PDB entry 3X1U | X-ray diffraction, 3.25 A resolution | chains A and B of the 10 polymer chains in the assembly

# Chain A
Name: Histone H3.1
Organism: Homo sapiens
UniProt: P68431 (H31_HUMAN); residues 1-135 here correspond to UniProt positions 2-136 (UniProt number = residue number + 1)
Chain sequence (135 residues; numbered 1 to 135; the number before each row is that of its first residue):
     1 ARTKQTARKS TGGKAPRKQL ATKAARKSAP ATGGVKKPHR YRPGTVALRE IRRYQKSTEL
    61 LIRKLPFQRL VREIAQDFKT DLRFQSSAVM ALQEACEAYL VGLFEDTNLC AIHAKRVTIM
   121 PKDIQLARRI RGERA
Disordered / not traced: 1-37
UniProt features mapped onto this chain:
  - modified residue: Arg2 (Asymmetric dimethylarginine), Thr3 (Phosphothreonine), Lys4 (Allysine), Gln5 (5-glutamyl dopamine), Thr6 (Phosphothreonine), Arg8 (Citrulline), Lys9 (N6,N6,N6-trimethyllysine), Ser10 (ADP-ribosylserine), Thr11 (Phosphothreonine), Lys14 (N6-(2-hydroxyisobutyryl)lysine), Arg17 (Asymmetric dimethylarginine), Lys18 (N6-(2-hydroxyisobutyryl)lysine), Lys23 (N6-(2-hydroxyisobutyryl)lysine), Arg26 (Citrulline), Lys27 (N6,N6,N6-trimethyllysine), Ser28 (ADP-ribosylserine), Lys36 (N6,N6,N6-trimethyllysine), Lys37 (N6-methyllysine), Tyr41 (Phosphotyrosine), Lys56 (N6,N6,N6-trimethyllysine) and 8 more in UniProt
  - lipidation: Lys18 (N6-decanoyllysine)

# Chain B
Name: Histone H4
Organism: Homo sapiens
UniProt: P62805 (H4_HUMAN); residues 1-102 here correspond to UniProt positions 2-103 (UniProt number = residue number + 1)
Chain sequence (102 residues; numbered 1 to 102; the number before each row is that of its first residue):
     1 SGRGKGGKGL GKGGAKRHRK VLRDNIQGIT KPAIRRLARR GGVKRISGLI YEETRGVLKV
    61 FLENVIRDAV TYTEHAKRKT VTAMDVVYAL KRQGRTLYGF GG
Disordered / not traced: 1-19
UniProt features mapped onto this chain:
  - DNA-binding region: Lys16 to Lys20
  - modified residue: Ser1 (N-acetylserine), Arg3 (Asymmetric dimethylarginine), Lys5 (N6-(2-hydroxyisobutyryl)lysine), Lys8 (N6-(2-hydroxyisobutyryl)lysine), Lys12 (N6-(2-hydroxyisobutyryl)lysine), Lys16 (N6-(2-hydroxyisobutyryl)lysine), Lys20 (N6,N6,N6-trimethyllysine), Lys31 (N6-(2-hydroxyisobutyryl)lysine), Lys44 (N6-(2-hydroxyisobutyryl)lysine), Ser47 (Phosphoserine), Tyr51 (Phosphotyrosine), Lys59 (N6-(2-hydroxyisobutyryl)lysine), Lys77 (N6-(2-hydroxyisobutyryl)lysine), Lys79 (N6-(2-hydroxyisobutyryl)lysine), Thr80 (Phosphothreonine), Tyr88 (Phosphotyrosine), Lys91 (N6-(2-hydroxyisobutyryl)lysine)
  - cross-link (Glycyl lysine isopeptide (Lys-Gly)): Lys12 (interchain with G-Cter in SUMO2), Lys20 (interchain with G-Cter in SUMO2), Lys31 (interchain with G-Cter in SUMO2), Lys59 (interchain with G-Cter in SUMO2), Lys79 (interchain with G-Cter in SUMO2), Lys91 (interchain with G-Cter in SUMO2)

# Interface between chain A and chain B
Pairs across the interface (95; chain A residue first):
  Gly44(A) - Lys44(B)
  Ala47(A) - Arg39(B)
  Ala47(A) - Lys44(B)
  Leu48(A) - Lys44(B)
  Glu50(A) - Arg39(B)  salt bridge
  Ile51(A) - Arg39(B)
  Ile51(A) - Gly42(B)
  Ile51(A) - Val43(B)
  Ile51(A) - Lys44(B)
  Tyr54(A) - Arg36(B)
  Tyr54(A) - Arg40(B)  hydrogen bond (backbone-side chain)
  Gln55(A) - Arg39(B)
  Gln55(A) - Arg40(B)
  Gln55(A) - Gly42(B)
  Ser57(A) - Arg40(B)
  Thr58(A) - Arg40(B)
  Glu59(A) - Arg40(B)  hydrogen bond (backbone-side chain)
  Leu61(A) - Ala33(B)
  Leu61(A) - Arg36(B)  hydrogen bond (backbone-side chain)
  Leu61(A) - Leu37(B)  hydrophobic
  Leu61(A) - Arg40(B)
  Ile62(A) - Ile29(B)  hydrophobic
  Arg63(A) - Arg36(B)
  Pro66(A) - Gly28(B)
  Arg69(A) - Asn25(B)
  Leu70(A) - Asn25(B)
  Leu70(A) - Ile29(B)  hydrophobic
  Val71(A) - Ile66(B)
  Glu73(A) - Asp24(B)
  Glu73(A) - Asn25(B)  hydrogen bond
  Ile74(A) - Leu62(B)  hydrophobic
  Ile74(A) - Glu63(B)
  Ile74(A) - Ile66(B)  hydrophobic
  Phe78(A) - Glu63(B)
  Phe78(A) - Arg67(B)
  Lys79(A) - Glu74(B)
  Asp81(A) - Lys79(B)
  Leu82(A) - Val70(B)  hydrophobic
  Leu82(A) - Lys79(B)
  Arg83(A) - Lys79(B)  hydrogen bond (backbone-backbone)
  Arg83(A) - Thr80(B)
  Arg83(A) - Val81(B)  hydrogen bond (backbone-backbone)
  Phe84(A) - Val81(B)  hydrophobic
  Gln85(A) - Val81(B)  hydrogen bond (backbone-backbone)
  Gln85(A) - Thr82(B)  hydrogen bond
  Gln85(A) - Ala83(B)  hydrogen bond (side chain-backbone)
  Ser87(A) - Ala83(B)
  Ser87(A) - Phe100(B)
  Ala88(A) - Val81(B)
  Ala88(A) - Thr82(B)
  Ala88(A) - Ala83(B)
  Ala88(A) - Val86(B)
  Ala91(A) - Val86(B)  hydrophobic
  Ala91(A) - Leu97(B)
  Ala91(A) - Phe100(B)
  Leu92(A) - Val65(B)  hydrophobic
  Leu92(A) - Val86(B)  hydrophobic
  Glu94(A) - Phe100(B)
  Ala95(A) - Phe61(B)
  Ala95(A) - Leu90(B)  hydrophobic
  Cys96(A) - Leu58(B)  hydrophobic
  Cys96(A) - Phe61(B)  hydrophobic
  Cys96(A) - Leu62(B)  hydrophobic
  Tyr99(A) - Val57(B)  hydrophobic
  Tyr99(A) - Phe61(B)  hydrophobic
  Tyr99(A) - Arg95(B)
  Leu100(A) - Arg35(B)  hydrogen bond (backbone-side chain)
  Leu100(A) - Leu37(B)  hydrophobic
  Leu100(A) - Leu58(B)  hydrophobic
  Val101(A) - Arg40(B)
  Val101(A) - Gly41(B)
  Leu103(A) - Val57(B)  hydrophobic
  Phe104(A) - Arg35(B)
  Phe104(A) - Gly41(B)
  Phe104(A) - Val43(B)
  Glu105(A) - Gly41(B)  hydrogen bond (backbone-backbone)
  Asn108(A) - Gly42(B)  hydrogen bond (side chain-backbone)
  Asn108(A) - Val43(B)
  Val117(A) - Lys44(B)
  Val117(A) - Arg45(B)
  Thr118(A) - Arg45(B)  hydrogen bond
  Thr118(A) - Ser47(B)
  Ile119(A) - Arg35(B)
  Ile119(A) - Val43(B)  hydrophobic
  Ile119(A) - Arg45(B)  hydrogen bond (backbone-backbone)
  Ile119(A) - Ile46(B)  hydrophobic
  Ile119(A) - Ser47(B)  hydrogen bond (backbone-backbone)
  Met120(A) - Ile50(B)
  Pro121(A) - Leu49(B)  hydrophobic
  Pro121(A) - Ile50(B)
  Pro121(A) - Glu53(B)
  Ile124(A) - Ile50(B)  hydrophobic
  Ile124(A) - Glu53(B)
  Gln125(A) - Glu53(B)  hydrogen bond
  Arg128(A) - Val57(B)
Interface residues without a listed pair, chain A (54 interface residues in all): Leu60, Phe67, Ala75, Met90, Glu97, Ala98
Interface residues without a listed pair, chain B (46 interface residues in all): Ile26, Thr30, Thr54, Lys59, Thr73, Arg78

# Overview
Chain A and chain B form an interface of 54 and 46 residues respectively; the contacts include 16 hydrogen
bonds and 1 salt bridge. Among the polar pairs are Glu50(A)-Arg39(B), Tyr54(A)-Arg40(B) and Glu59(A)-Arg40(B).
From UniProt: a DNA-binding region on chain B.
Chain A is Histone H3.1 and chain B is Histone H4, both from Homo sapiens; the structure, Crystal structure of
nucleosome core particle in the presence of histone variants involved in reprogramming, was determined by
X-ray diffraction together with 3X1S, 3X1T and 3X1V from the same study.
